8W9H - chains L and H; structure by X-ray diffraction, 2.00 A resolution.

# Chain L
Molecule: anti-human CLEC12A antibody 50C1 Fab Light chain
Source organism: Mus musculus
Notes: antibody fragment or engineered binder
Chain sequence (216 residues; row label = number of the first residue in the row):
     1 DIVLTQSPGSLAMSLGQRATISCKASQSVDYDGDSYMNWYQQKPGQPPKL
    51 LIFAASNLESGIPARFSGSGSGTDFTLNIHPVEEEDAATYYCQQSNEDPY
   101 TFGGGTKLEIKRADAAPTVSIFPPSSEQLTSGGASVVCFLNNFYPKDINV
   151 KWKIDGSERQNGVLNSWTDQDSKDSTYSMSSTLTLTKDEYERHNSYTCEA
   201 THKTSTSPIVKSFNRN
Disulfide bonds: C23-C92, C138-C198

# Chain H
Molecule: anti-human CLEC12A antibody 50C1 Fab Heavy chain
Source organism: Mus musculus
Notes: antibody fragment or engineered binder
Chain sequence (223 residues; each row starts with the number of its first residue):
     1 PVQLQQSGPELVKPGASVRISCKASGYTFTRYNIHWVKQRPGQGLEWIGW
    51 IYPGDGNTFYNEKFKGKATLTADKSSSTAYMQLSSLTSEDSAVYFCTRSY
   101 SESGQGHAMDYWGQGTSVTVSSAKTTAPSVYPLAPVCGDTTGSSVTLGCL
   151 VKGYFPEPVTLTWNSGSLSSGVHTFPAVLQSDLYTLSSSVTVTSSTWPSQ
   201 SITCNVAHPASSTKVDKKIEPRG
Not modelled in the structure: 138-141
Disulfide bonds: C22-C96, C149-C204

# Interface between chain L and chain H
Residue-residue contacts (85; chain L residue first):
  D34(L) - S103(H)
  D34(L) - G104(H)
  S35(L) - G106(H)
  Y36(L) - G106(H)
  N38(L) - G106(H)  hydrogen bond (side chain-backbone)
  N38(L) - A108(H)
  Y40(L) - A108(H)
  Y40(L) - M109(H)  hydrogen bond (side chain-backbone)
  Y40(L) - W112(H)
  Q42(L) - Q39(H)  hydrogen bond
  Q42(L) - F95(H)
  P47(L) - F95(H)  hydrophobic
  P47(L) - W112(H)  hydrophobic
  P47(L) - G113(H)
  P48(L) - L45(H)  hydrophobic
  P48(L) - W112(H)
  L50(L) - Y100(H)  hydrophobic
  L50(L) - A108(H)  hydrophobic
  L50(L) - M109(H)
  L50(L) - D110(H)
  F53(L) - G104(H)
  F53(L) - Q105(H)
  F53(L) - A108(H)  hydrophobic
  A54(L) - G104(H)
  A54(L) - G106(H)
  E59(L) - Y100(H)  hydrogen bond
  Y91(L) - Q39(H)
  Y91(L) - Q43(H)
  Y91(L) - G44(H)
  Y91(L) - L45(H)  hydrophobic
  Q93(L) - M109(H)
  S95(L) - G106(H)
  S95(L) - H107(H)  hydrogen bond (side chain-backbone)
  D98(L) - W50(H)
  D98(L) - F59(H)
  P99(L) - W47(H)  hydrophobic
  P99(L) - N61(H)
  Y100(L) - H35(H)
  Y100(L) - W47(H)
  Y100(L) - H107(H)
  F102(L) - L45(H)
  F102(L) - M109(H)  hydrophobic
  S120(L) - T146(H)
  I121(L) - V136(H)
  F122(L) - L133(H)
  F122(L) - A134(H)
  F122(L) - T146(H)
  P123(L) - V136(H)
  P123(L) - R222(H)  hydrogen bond (backbone-side chain)
  P124(L) - R222(H)  hydrogen bond (backbone-side chain)
  S125(L) - Y131(H)
  S125(L) - P132(H)
  E127(L) - Y131(H)
  E127(L) - P132(H)
  E127(L) - K217(H)  salt bridge
  Q128(L) - Y131(H)
  Q128(L) - K152(H)
  S131(L) - Y131(H)  hydrogen bond
  S135(L) - L150(H)
  S135(L) - K152(H)
  V137(L) - L133(H)  hydrophobic
  F139(L) - G148(H)
  F139(L) - F175(H)  hydrophobic
  F139(L) - S187(H)
  F139(L) - S188(H)
  F139(L) - S189(H)
  N141(L) - H173(H)
  N141(L) - F175(H)
  N141(L) - S189(H)  hydrogen bond
  N142(L) - H173(H)  hydrogen bond
  L164(L) - L179(H)
  L164(L) - Q180(H)
  N165(L) - V178(H)
  S166(L) - F175(H)
  S166(L) - P176(H)  hydrogen bond (side chain-backbone)
  S166(L) - V178(H)
  W167(L) - P176(H)
  T168(L) - F175(H)
  S178(L) - H173(H)  hydrogen bond
  S178(L) - F175(H)
  M179(L) - F175(H)
  S180(L) - F175(H)
  S180(L) - S187(H)
  T184(L) - Q180(H)  hydrogen bond
  F213(L) - V136(H)  hydrophobic
Interface residues without a listed pair, chain L (46 interface residues in all): D1, Q46, N57
Interface residues without a listed pair, chain H (47 interface residues in all): V37, K63, Q114, P135, L147, T174

# In short
46 residues of chain L and 47 residues of chain H are in contact, with 13 hydrogen bonds and 1 salt bridge.
Polar pairs include E127(L)-K217(H), N38(L)-G106(H) and Y40(L)-M109(H).
Here chain L is anti-human CLEC12A antibody 50C1 Fab Light chain and chain H is anti-human CLEC12A antibody
50C1 Fab Heavy chain, both from Mus musculus. Entry 8W9H (Crystal structure of anti-human CLEC12A antibody
50C1) was determined by X-ray diffraction together with 8W8T and 8W9J from the same study.
